PDB entry 8II4 | X-ray diffraction, 1.50 A resolution | chains A and B

# Chain A (and B)
Protein: Transthyretin
Source organism: Homo sapiens
Notes: chain B of this document is another copy of the same molecule, construct and numbering; everything in this record applies to it too
UniProtKB: P02766 (TTHY_HUMAN); residues -19 to 127 here correspond to UniProt positions 1-147 (UniProt number = residue number + 20)
Sequence (159 residues; row label = number of the first residue in the row; numbers below 1 keep their minus sign (Met-31 is residue -31)):
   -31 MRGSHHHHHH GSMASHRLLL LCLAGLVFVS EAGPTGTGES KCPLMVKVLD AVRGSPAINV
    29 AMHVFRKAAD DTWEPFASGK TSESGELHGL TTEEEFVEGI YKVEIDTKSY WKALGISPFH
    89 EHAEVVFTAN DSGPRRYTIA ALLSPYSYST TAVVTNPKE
Not modelled in the structure: -31 to 9, 125-127
Differences from the reference sequence: initiating methionine (-31); expression tag (-30 to -20); engineered mutation Met30 (Val50 in P02766)
Small-molecule neighbours: PKQ ([3,5-bis(bromanyl)-4-oxidanyl-phenyl]-(2-ethyl-6-oxidanyl-1-benzofuran-3-yl)methanone): Lys15, Val16, Leu17, Thr106, Ala108, Ala109, Leu110, Ser117, Thr118, Thr119, Val121
Swiss-Prot annotation at these positions:
  - binding site (L-thyroxine): Lys15, Glu54, Ser117
  - modified residue: Cys10 (Sulfocysteine), Glu42 (4-carboxyglutamate), Ser52 (Phosphoserine)
  - glycosylation: Asn98 (N-linked (GlcNAc...) asparagine)

# Interface between chain A and chain B
Pairs across the interface - 42 pairs, chain A then chain B:
  Ile68(A) - Glu89(B)
  Phe87(A) - Phe95(B)
  Phe87(A) - Thr96(B)
  Phe87(A) - Tyr105(B)  hydrophobic
  Phe87(A) - Ile107(B)  hydrophobic
  Phe87(A) - Ala120(B)  hydrophobic
  His88(A) - Val93(B)
  His88(A) - Val94(B)
  His88(A) - Thr118(B)
  Glu89(A) - Ile68(B)
  Glu89(A) - Val94(B)  hydrogen bond (backbone-backbone)
  Glu89(A) - Thr96(B)  hydrogen bond
  His90(A) - Val94(B)
  Glu92(A) - Glu92(B)
  Glu92(A) - Val94(B)
  Glu92(A) - Tyr116(B)  hydrogen bond (backbone-side chain)
  Val93(A) - His88(B)
  Val94(A) - His88(B)
  Val94(A) - Glu89(B)  hydrogen bond (backbone-backbone)
  Val94(A) - His90(B)
  Phe95(A) - Phe87(B)  hydrophobic
  Phe95(A) - Glu89(B)
  Thr96(A) - Glu89(B)  hydrogen bond
  Tyr105(A) - Phe87(B)  hydrophobic
  Ile107(A) - Phe87(B)  hydrophobic
  Tyr114(A) - Thr119(B)  hydrogen bond (backbone-side chain)
  Tyr114(A) - Ala120(B)  hydrogen bond (backbone-backbone)
  Ser115(A) - Thr118(B)  hydrogen bond (side chain-backbone)
  Ser115(A) - Thr119(B)
  Tyr116(A) - Glu92(B)  hydrogen bond (side chain-backbone)
  Tyr116(A) - Ser117(B)
  Tyr116(A) - Thr118(B)  hydrogen bond (backbone-backbone)
  Ser117(A) - Tyr116(B)
  Ser117(A) - Ser117(B)  hydrogen bond
  Thr118(A) - Ser115(B)  hydrogen bond (backbone-side chain)
  Thr118(A) - Tyr116(B)  hydrogen bond (backbone-backbone)
  Thr119(A) - Tyr114(B)  hydrogen bond (side chain-backbone)
  Thr119(A) - Ser115(B)
  Ala120(A) - Phe87(B)  hydrophobic
  Ala120(A) - Tyr114(B)  hydrogen bond (backbone-backbone)
  Val122(A) - Phe87(B)  hydrophobic
  Val122(A) - Tyr114(B)  hydrophobic
Interface residues without a listed pair, chain A (21 interface residues in all): Lys76
Interface residues without a listed pair, chain B (21 interface residues in all): Lys76, Val122

# Summary
The chain A/chain B interface involves 21 residues from each chain; the contacts include 15 hydrogen bonds.
Polar contacts include Glu89(A)-Thr96(B), Glu92(A)-Tyr116(B) and Tyr114(A)-Thr119(B). Chain A binds compound
PKQ. UniProt lists 3 L-thyroxine-binding residues on chain A.
Both chains are Transthyretin (Homo sapiens). Entry 8II4 (Crystal structure of V30M-TTR in complex with
6-hydroxy BBM) was determined by X-ray diffraction together with 8II1, 8II2 and 8II3 from the same study.
